PDB entry 9K07 | electron microscopy, 2.83 A resolution | chains E and B of the 6 polymer chains in the assembly

Chain E:
Name: scFv16
Organism: Mus musculus
Notes: antibody fragment or engineered binder
Sequence (267 residues; row label = number of the first residue in the row; note: 1 number in that range is skipped by the numbering (no residue carries it; nothing is unmodelled there); numbering starts at 0):
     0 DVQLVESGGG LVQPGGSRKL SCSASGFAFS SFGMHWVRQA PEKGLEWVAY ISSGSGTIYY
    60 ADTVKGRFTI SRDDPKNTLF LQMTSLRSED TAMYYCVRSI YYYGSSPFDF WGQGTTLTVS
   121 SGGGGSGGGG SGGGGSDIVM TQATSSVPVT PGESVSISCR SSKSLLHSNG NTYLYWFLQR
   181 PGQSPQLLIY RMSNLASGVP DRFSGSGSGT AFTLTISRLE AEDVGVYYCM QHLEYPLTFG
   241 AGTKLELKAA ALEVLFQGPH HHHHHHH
Not modelled in the structure: 0, 121-135, 248-267

Chain B:
Name: Guanine nucleotide-binding protein G(I)/G(S)/G(T) subunit beta-1
Organism: Rattus norvegicus
UniProt: P54311 (GBB1_RAT); residue numbers follow UniProt; this construct covers 2-340
Sequence (345 residues; each row starts with the number of its first residue; numbers below 1 keep their minus sign (Met-4 is residue -4)):
    -4 MGSLLQSELD QLRQEAEQLK NQIRDARKAC ADATLSQITN NIDPVGRIQM RTRRTLRGHL
    56 AKIYAMHWGT DSRLLVSASQ DGKLIIWDSY TTNKVHAIPL RSSWVMTCAY APSGNYVACG
   116 GLDNICSIYN LKTREGNVRV SRELAGHTGY LSCCRFLDDN QIVTSSGDTT CALWDIETGQ
   176 QTTTFTGHTG DVMSLSLAPD TRLFVSGACD ASAKLWDVRE GMCRQTFTGH ESDINAICFF
   236 PNGNAFATGS DDATCRLFDL RADQELMTYS HDNIICGITS VSFSKSGRLL LAGYDDFNCN
   296 VWDALKADRA GVLAGHDNRV SCLGVTDDGM AVATGSWDSF LKIWN
Not modelled in the structure: -4 to 2
Construct notes: initiating methionine (-4); expression tag (-3 to 1)
UniProt features mapped onto this chain:
  - modified residue: Ser2 (N-acetylserine), His266 (Phosphohistidine)

Interface between chain E and chain B:
Pairs across the interface (10; chain E residue first):
  Val1(E) with Arg129(B)
  Gly25(E) with Glu130(B)
  Phe26(E) with Glu130(B)
  Ala27(E) with Glu130(B), hydrogen bond (backbone-backbone)
  Phe31(E) with Glu130(B); Gly131(B)
  Arg97(E) with Arg129(B), hydrogen bond (side chain-backbone)
  Tyr101(E) with Val90(B), hydrophobic
  Tyr102(E) with Arg68(B); Leu69(B), hydrophobic
Interface residues without a listed pair, chain E (10 interface residues in all): Ser30, Ile99
Interface residues without a listed pair, chain B (9 interface residues in all): Asp83, His91, Asn132

Summary:
The interface between chain E and chain B involves 10 residues on one side and 9 on the other; the contacts
include 2 hydrogen bonds. Polar pairs include Arg97(E)-Arg129(B) and Ala27(E)-Glu130(B).
Here chain E is scFv16 (Mus musculus) and chain B is Guanine nucleotide-binding protein G(I)/G(S)/G(T) subunit
beta-1 (Rattus norvegicus). Entry 9K07 (Cryo-EM structure of the DSO-5a-bound human BRS3-Gq complex) was
determined by electron microscopy together with 9LWP from the same study.
